6T9D - chains BBB and CCC of the 6 polymer chains in the assembly; structure by X-ray diffraction, 2.90 A resolution.

== Chain BBB ==
Protein: VP mat DutaFab VL chain
Source organism: Homo sapiens
Chain sequence (213 residues; numbered 1 to 213; the number before each row is that of its first residue):
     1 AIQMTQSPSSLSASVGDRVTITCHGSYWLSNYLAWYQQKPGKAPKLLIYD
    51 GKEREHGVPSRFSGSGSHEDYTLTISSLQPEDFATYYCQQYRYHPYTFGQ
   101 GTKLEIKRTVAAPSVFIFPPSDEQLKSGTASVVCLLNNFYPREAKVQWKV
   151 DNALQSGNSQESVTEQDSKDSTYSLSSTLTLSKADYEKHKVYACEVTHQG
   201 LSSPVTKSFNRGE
Disulfide bonds: Cys23-Cys88, Cys134-Cys194

== Chain CCC ==
Protein: Vascular endothelial growth factor A
Source organism: Homo sapiens
Reference sequence: P15692 (VEGFA_HUMAN), isoform P15692-9; residues 1-121 here correspond to UniProt positions 27-147 (UniProt number = residue number + 26)
Chain sequence (121 residues; each row starts with the number of its first residue):
     1 APMAEGGGQNHHEVVKFMDVYQRSYCHPIETLVDIFQEYPDEIEYIFKPS
    51 CVPLMRCGGCCNDEGLECVPTEESNITMQIMRIKPHQGQHIGEMSFLQHN
   101 KCECRPKKDRARQENCDKPRR
Unresolved in the structure: 1-11, 84-88, 108-121
Sequence notes: conflict Asn115 (Lys141 in P15692)
Disulfide bonds: Cys26-Cys68, Cys57-Cys102, Cys61-Cys104

== Interface between chain BBB and chain CCC ==
Pairs across the interface - 11 pairs, chain BBB then chain CCC:
  Ser26(BBB) - Arg23(CCC)
  Trp28(BBB) - Glu13(CCC)
  Trp28(BBB) - Val15(CCC)  hydrophobic
  Trp28(BBB) - Asp19(CCC)  hydrogen bond
  Trp28(BBB) - Arg23(CCC)
  Ser30(BBB) - Glu13(CCC)
  Ser67(BBB) - Glu13(CCC)
  His68(BBB) - Glu13(CCC)  salt bridge
  His68(BBB) - Val14(CCC)  hydrogen bond (side chain-backbone)
  Glu69(BBB) - Arg23(CCC)  salt bridge
  Arg92(BBB) - Glu13(CCC)  salt bridge

== In short ==
Chain BBB and chain CCC form an interface of 7 and 5 residues respectively; the contacts include 2 hydrogen
bonds and 3 salt bridges. Polar contacts include His68(BBB)-Glu13(CCC), Glu69(BBB)-Arg23(CCC) and
Arg92(BBB)-Glu13(CCC).
Chain BBB is VP mat DutaFab VL chain and chain CCC is Vascular endothelial growth factor A, both from Homo
sapiens; the structure, Crystal structure of a bispecific DutaFab in complex with human VEGF121, was
determined by X-ray diffraction together with 6T9E from the same study.
